Entry 6TI2 (X-ray diffraction, 2.75 A resolution); this record covers chains B and E of the 4 polymer chains in the assembly.

Chain B:
Molecule: Chromosome 16, whole genome shotgun sequence
Source organism: Ustilago maydis 521
Notes: EC 5.4.99.5
UniProt: A0A0D1DWQ2 (A0A0D1DWQ2_USTMA); residue numbers follow UniProt; this construct covers 22-290
Chain sequence (278 residues; row label = number of the first residue in the row):
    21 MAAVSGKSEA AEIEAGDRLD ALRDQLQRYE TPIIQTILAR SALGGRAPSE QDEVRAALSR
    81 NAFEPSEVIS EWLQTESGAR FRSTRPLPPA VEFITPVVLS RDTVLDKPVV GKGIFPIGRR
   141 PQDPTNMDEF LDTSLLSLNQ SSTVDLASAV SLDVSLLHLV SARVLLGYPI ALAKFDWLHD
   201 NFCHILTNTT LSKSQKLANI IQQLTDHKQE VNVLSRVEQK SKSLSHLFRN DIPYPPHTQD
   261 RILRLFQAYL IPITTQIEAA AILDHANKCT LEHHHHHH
Not modelled in the structure: 21-27, 290-298
Disulfides: Cys203-Cys289
Sequence notes: initiating methionine (21); expression tag (291-298)
UniProt features mapped onto this chain:
  - region: Val117 to Arg140 (KWL1-binding extensive loop region (ELR))
  - glycosylation (N-linked (GlcNAc...) asparagine): Asn159, Asn208
  - mutagenesis: Val117 to Arg140 (Abolishes the interaction with host defense KWL1), Arg183 (R183A: Impairs catalytic activity; when associated with A-193), Lys194 (K194A: Impairs catalytic activity; when associated with A-183)

Chain E:
Molecule: Ripening-related protein 3
Source organism: Zea mays
UniProt: K7U7F7 (K7U7F7_MAIZE); residues 6-198 here correspond to UniProt positions 1-193 (UniProt number = residue number - 5)
Chain sequence (199 residues; row label = number of the first residue in the row):
     6 MAGVGAVAAA MFMFLLVALS APHTASSLRP GASLGTCRAS GYLPGRSGNC EKSNDPDCCE
    66 DGKMYPQYRC SPPVTASTRA VLTLNSFEKG KDGGGPSECD NAYHSDQEKV VALSTGWFSN
   126 MARCGHRIKI SAANGNSVYA KVVDECDSVH GCDDEHNFEP PCDNNIVDAS PAVWDALGLD
   186 QNVGMVDITW SEQHHHHHH
Not modelled in the structure: 6-40, 204
Disulfides: Cys42-Cys75, Cys55-Cys63, Cys64-Cys157, Cys104-Cys129, Cys151-Cys167
Sequence notes: expression tag (199-204)
Reported in the primary citation:
  - mutagenesis - D149A, E164A: abolished binding to mannose
  - mutagenesis - D149A, E164A: abolished binding to mannotriose
  - mutagenesis - D173A: unchanged binding to mannose
  - mutagenesis - D173A: unchanged binding to mannotriose
  - mutagenesis - D173A (168 +/- 28 mum): decreased binding to xylose

Interface between chain B and chain E:
Pairs across the interface - 57 pairs, chain B then chain E:
  Glu29(B) - Gly67(E)
  Glu29(B) - Met69(E)
  Glu32(B) - Pro49(E)
  Ile33(B) - Gly50(E)
  Ile33(B) - Arg51(E)
  Ile33(B) - Asp66(E)
  Gly36(B) - Arg51(E)  hydrogen bond (backbone-side chain)
  Asp37(B) - Arg51(E)  salt bridge
  Asp40(B) - Arg51(E)  salt bridge
  Asp40(B) - Asp158(E)
  Asp40(B) - Asp159(E)  hydrogen bond (side chain-backbone)
  Asp40(B) - Phe163(E)
  Arg43(B) - Asp158(E)  salt bridge
  Arg43(B) - Glu160(E)  salt bridge
  Pro128(B) - Cys104(E)
  Pro128(B) - Asp105(E)
  Val130(B) - Cys129(E)
  Gly131(B) - Met126(E)
  Gly131(B) - Ala127(E)
  Gly131(B) - Cys129(E)  hydrogen bond (backbone-backbone)
  Lys132(B) - Asn125(E)
  Lys132(B) - Met126(E)  hydrogen bond (backbone-backbone)
  Gly133(B) - Cys104(E)
  Gly133(B) - Met126(E)
  Ile134(B) - Glu103(E)
  Ile134(B) - Cys104(E)
  Ile134(B) - Asn106(E)
  Ile134(B) - Met126(E)
  Phe135(B) - Asn106(E)
  Trp197(B) - Leu48(E)  hydrophobic
  Trp197(B) - Pro49(E)  hydrogen bond (side chain-backbone)
  Trp197(B) - Arg51(E)
  Trp197(B) - Gly156(E)
  Trp197(B) - Cys157(E)
  Leu198(B) - Tyr47(E)
  Leu198(B) - Leu48(E)  hydrophobic
  Leu198(B) - Pro49(E)
  Asp200(B) - Met69(E)
  Asn201(B) - Gly46(E)
  Asn201(B) - Tyr47(E)  hydrogen bond (side chain-backbone)
  Asn201(B) - Gln72(E)  hydrogen bond
  Gln222(B) - Arg74(E)
  Gln223(B) - Ser45(E)
  Thr225(B) - Arg74(E)  hydrogen bond (backbone-side chain)
  Thr225(B) - His155(E)
  Asp226(B) - Asp152(E)
  Asp226(B) - His155(E)  salt bridge
  His227(B) - Glu103(E)
  His227(B) - Met126(E)  hydrogen bond
  Lys228(B) - Glu103(E)
  Lys228(B) - Asp149(E)  salt bridge
  Lys228(B) - Glu150(E)  hydrogen bond (side chain-backbone)
  Gln229(B) - Glu160(E)  hydrogen bond
  Val231(B) - Glu103(E)
  Ser235(B) - Pro101(E)
  Ser235(B) - Asn106(E)  hydrogen bond
  Glu238(B) - Asn106(E)
Interface residues without a listed pair, chain B (29 interface residues in all): Asn232
Interface residues without a listed pair, chain E (35 interface residues in all): Gly100, Ser102, Gly130, His131
The authors on this interface:
  - residue pairs: Asn201(B)-Tyr47(E) (hydrogen bond)
  - interface residues, chain B: Arg43(B)

Overview:
Chain B and chain E form an interface of 29 and 35 residues respectively, with 12 hydrogen bonds and 6 salt
bridges. Polar pairs include Asp37(B)-Arg51(E), Asp40(B)-Arg51(E) and Arg43(B)-Asp158(E). The paper describes
a hydrogen bond between Asn201(B) and Tyr47(E). The paper reports that D149A and E164A of chain E abolish
binding to mannose; the interface residue Arg43(B).
Chain B is Chromosome 16, whole genome shotgun sequence (Ustilago maydis 521) and chain E is Ripening-related
protein 3 (Zea mays); the structure, Structure of the Ustilago maydis chorismate mutase 1 in complex with
KWL1-b from Zea mays, was determined by X-ray diffraction.
